Entry 1LK2 (X-ray diffraction, 1.35 A resolution); this record covers chains A and B of the 3 polymer chains in the assembly.

[Chain A]
Protein: H-2 class I histocompatibility antigen, K-B alpha chain
Organism: Mus musculus
Notes: fragment: extracellular domain, sequence database residues 22-295, numbered 1-274
Reference sequence: P01901 (HA1B_MOUSE); residues 1-274 here correspond to UniProt positions 22-295 (UniProt number = residue number + 21)
Sequence (274 residues; numbered 1 to 274; the number before each row is that of its first residue):
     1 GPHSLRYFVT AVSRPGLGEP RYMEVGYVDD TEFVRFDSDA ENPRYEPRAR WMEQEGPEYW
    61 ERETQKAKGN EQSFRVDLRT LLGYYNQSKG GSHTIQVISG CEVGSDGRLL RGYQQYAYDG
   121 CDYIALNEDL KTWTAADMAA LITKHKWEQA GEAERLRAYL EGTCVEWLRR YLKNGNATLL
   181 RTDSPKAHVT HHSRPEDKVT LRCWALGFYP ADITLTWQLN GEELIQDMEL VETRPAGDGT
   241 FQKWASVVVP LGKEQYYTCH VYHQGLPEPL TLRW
Cystine bridges: C101-C164, C203-C259
Covalent attachments: N-acetylglucosamine (NAG) linked to N86; glycan linked to N176

[Chain B]
Protein: Beta-2-microglobulin
Organism: Mus musculus
Notes: fragment: sequence database residues 21-119, numbered 1-99
Reference sequence: P01887 (B2MG_MOUSE); residues 1-99 here correspond to UniProt positions 21-119 (UniProt number = residue number + 20)
Sequence (99 residues; each row starts with the number of its first residue):
     1 IQKTPQIQVY SRHPPENGKP NILNCYVTQF HPPHIEIQML KNGKKIPKVE MSDMSFSKDW
    61 SFYILAHTEF TPTETDTYAC RVKHDSMAEP KTVYWDRDM
Cystine bridges: C25-C80

[Interface between chain A and chain B]
Pairs across the interface - 61 pairs, chain A then chain B:
  F8(A) - F56(B)
  V9(A) - F56(B)
  T10(A) - M54(B)
  T10(A) - F56(B)
  T10(A) - F62(B)
  V12(A) - P33(B)  hydrophobic
  M23(A) - M54(B)  hydrophobic
  V25(A) - M54(B)
  Y27(A) - D53(B)
  Y27(A) - M54(B)  hydrogen bond (side chain-backbone)
  E32(A) - S52(B)
  E32(A) - D53(B)  hydrogen bond (side chain-backbone)
  R35(A) - M51(B)
  R48(A) - M51(B)  hydrogen bond (side chain-backbone)
  R48(A) - S52(B)
  T94(A) - H31(B)
  T94(A) - P33(B)
  Q96(A) - H31(B)  hydrogen bond
  Q96(A) - F56(B)
  Q96(A) - W60(B)  hydrogen bond (side chain-backbone)
  Q96(A) - F62(B)
  V97(A) - F56(B)
  I98(A) - F56(B)  hydrophobic
  Q115(A) - W60(B)
  Y116(A) - W60(B)
  A117(A) - W60(B)  hydrophobic
  D119(A) - I1(B)
  D119(A) - H31(B)
  G120(A) - I1(B)
  G120(A) - H31(B)
  G120(A) - D59(B)
  G120(A) - W60(B)
  D122(A) - W60(B)  hydrogen bond
  T190(A) - M99(B)  hydrogen bond (side chain-backbone)
  H192(A) - D98(B)  hydrogen bond (side chain-backbone)
  H192(A) - M99(B)  hydrogen bond (side chain-backbone)
  R202(A) - M99(B)  hydrogen bond (side chain-backbone)
  W204(A) - M99(B)  hydrogen bond (side chain-backbone)
  L206(A) - P14(B)
  G207(A) - R12(B)
  V231(A) - Q8(B)
  E232(A) - Q29(B)  hydrogen bond
  E232(A) - Y63(B)  hydrogen bond
  R234(A) - Q8(B)  hydrogen bond
  R234(A) - Y10(B)
  R234(A) - Y26(B)
  P235(A) - Y10(B)  hydrogen bond (backbone-side chain)
  P235(A) - Y26(B)
  P235(A) - L65(B)
  A236(A) - R12(B)
  A236(A) - I22(B)
  A236(A) - N24(B)  hydrogen bond (backbone-side chain)
  G237(A) - N24(B)  hydrogen bond (backbone-side chain)
  G237(A) - L65(B)
  G237(A) - H67(B)
  D238(A) - R12(B)  salt bridge
  D238(A) - I22(B)
  T240(A) - R12(B)  hydrogen bond
  Q242(A) - Y10(B)
  Q242(A) - S11(B)  hydrogen bond (side chain-backbone)
  W244(A) - M99(B)  hydrophobic
Interface residues without a listed pair, chain A (38 interface residues in all): C121, T233
Interface residues without a listed pair, chain B (26 interface residues in all): S55

[Overview]
38 residues of chain A and 26 residues of chain B are in contact, with 19 hydrogen bonds and 1 salt bridge.
Among the polar pairs are D238(A)-R12(B), Y27(A)-M54(B) and E32(A)-D53(B). Covalently linked
N-acetylglucosamine: at N86(A).
Chain A is H-2 class I histocompatibility antigen, K-B alpha chain and chain B is Beta-2-microglobulin, both
from Mus musculus; the structure, 1.35A crystal structure of H-2Kb complexed with the GNYSFYAL peptide, was
determined by X-ray diffraction.
